Entry 6EWB (X-ray diffraction, 2.78 A resolution); this record covers chains A and H of the 6 polymer chains in the assembly.

Chain A:
Molecule: VP1
Organism: Norovirus Hu/GII.4/Sydney/NSW0514/2012/AU
UniProt: K4LM89 (K4LM89_9CALI); residues 225-530 here = UniProt positions 225-530
Amino-acid sequence (310 residues; row label = number of the first residue in the row):
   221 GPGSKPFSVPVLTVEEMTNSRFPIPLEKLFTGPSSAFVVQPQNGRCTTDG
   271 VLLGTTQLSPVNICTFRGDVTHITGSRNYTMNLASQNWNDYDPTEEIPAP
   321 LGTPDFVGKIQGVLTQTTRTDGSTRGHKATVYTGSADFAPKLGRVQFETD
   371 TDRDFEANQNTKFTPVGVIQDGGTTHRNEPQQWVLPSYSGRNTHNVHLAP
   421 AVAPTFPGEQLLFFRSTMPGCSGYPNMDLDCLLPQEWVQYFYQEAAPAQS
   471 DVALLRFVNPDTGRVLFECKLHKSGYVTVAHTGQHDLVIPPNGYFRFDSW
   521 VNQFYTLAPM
Not modelled in the structure: 221-223
Construct notes: expression tag (221-224)
From the paper describing this entry:
  - conformationally variable residues (loop rearrangement): Thr-338 to Gly-342

Chain H:
Molecule: Fab heavy chain
Organism: Mus musculus
Notes: fragment: vhh; antibody fragment or engineered binder
Amino-acid sequence (216 residues; row label = number of the first residue in the row):
     1 QVQLQQSGAELMKPGASVKISCTATGYTFITYWIQWVKQRPGHGLEWIGE
    51 TLPGSGSTNYNEKFKGKATFTADTSSNTAYMQLSSLTSEDSAIYYCARIG
   101 RSNDYWGQGTTLTVSSAKTTPPSVYPLAPGSAAQTNSMVTLGCLVKGYFP
   151 EPVTVTWNSGSLSSGVHTFPAVLQSDLYTLSSSVTVPSSTWPSETVTCNV
   201 AHPASSTKVDKKIVPR
Not modelled in the structure: 131-136
Disulfides: Cys-22/Cys-96, Cys-143/Cys-198

Interface between chain A and chain H:
Contacting residue pairs (10):
  Thr-340(A) with Asn-103(H), hydrogen bond (backbone-side chain); Tyr-105(H)
  Asp-341(A) with Arg-98(H), salt bridge; Gly-100(H); Arg-101(H), hydrogen bond (backbone-backbone); Ser-102(H), hydrogen bond (backbone-backbone); Asn-103(H)
  Gly-342(A) with Ser-102(H), hydrogen bond (backbone-side chain)
  Ser-343(A) with Tyr-32(H), hydrogen bond
  Arg-345(A) with Tyr-32(H), hydrogen bond
Other interface residues (no listed pair), chain A (6 interface residues in all): Arg-339

Summary:
6 residues of chain A face 7 of chain H across their interface, with 6 hydrogen bonds and 1 salt bridge. Polar
contacts include Asp-341(A)/Arg-98(H), Thr-340(A)/Asn-103(H) and Gly-342(A)/Ser-102(H). The paper reports
conformational variability at Thr-338(A).
Chain A is VP1 (Norovirus Hu/GII.4/Sydney/NSW0514/2012/AU) and chain H is Fab heavy chain (Mus musculus); the
structure, Crystal structure of GII.4 UNSW 2012 P domain in complex with Fab 10E9, was determined by X-ray
diffraction.
